Entry 5F88 (X-ray diffraction, 2.48 A resolution); this record covers chains A and B of the 3 polymer chains in the assembly.

Chain A:
Name: Cetuximab Fab light chain
Organism: Mus MUSCULUS, homo sapiens
Notes: antibody fragment or engineered binder
Amino-acid sequence (213 residues; each row starts with the number of its first residue):
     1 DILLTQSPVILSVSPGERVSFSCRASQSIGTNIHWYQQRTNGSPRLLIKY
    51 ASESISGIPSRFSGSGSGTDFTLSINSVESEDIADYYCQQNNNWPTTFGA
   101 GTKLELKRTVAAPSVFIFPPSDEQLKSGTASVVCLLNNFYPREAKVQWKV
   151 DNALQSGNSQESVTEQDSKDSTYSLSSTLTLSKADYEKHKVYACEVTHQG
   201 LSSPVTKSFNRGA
Cystine bridges: C23-C88, C134-C194

Chain B:
Name: Cetuximab Fab heavy chain
Organism: Mus MUSCULUS, homo sapiens
Notes: antibody fragment or engineered binder
Amino-acid sequence (220 residues; numbered 1 to 220; the number before each row is that of its first residue):
     1 QVQLKQSGPGLVQPSQSLSITCTVSGFSLTNYGVHWVRQSPGKGLEWLGV
    51 IWSGGNTDYNTPFTSRLSINKDNSKSQVFFKMNSLQSNDTAIYYCARALT
   101 YYDYEFAYWGQGTLVTVSAASTKGPSVFPLAPSSKSTSGGTAALGCLVKD
   151 YFPEPVTVSWNSGALTSGVHTFPAVLQSSGLYSLSSVVTVPSSSLGTQTY
   201 ICNVNHKPSNTKVDKRVEPK
Not modelled in the structure: 134-137
Cystine bridges: C22-C95, C146-C202
Covalent attachments: N-acetylglucosamine (NAG) linked to N88
From the paper describing this entry:
  - contacts within the chain: T116-E154

Interface between chain A and chain B:
Pairs across the interface - 65 pairs, chain A then chain B:
  Y36(A) with Y104(B); E105(B); F106(B), hydrogen bond (side chain-backbone); W109(B), hydrophobic
  Q38(A) with Q39(B), hydrogen bond; Y94(B), hydrogen bond
  S43(A) with Y94(B); W109(B); G110(B), hydrogen bond (side chain-backbone); Q111(B), hydrogen bond (side chain-backbone)
  P44(A) with Y94(B); W109(B), hydrogen bond (backbone-side chain)
  L46(A) with F106(B); A107(B), hydrophobic
  K49(A) with L99(B); E105(B)
  Y50(A) with D103(B), hydrogen bond; E105(B)
  Y87(A) with Q39(B), hydrogen bond; L45(B), hydrophobic
  Q89(A) with Y104(B), hydrogen bond (side chain-backbone); F106(B)
  N91(A) with D103(B); Y104(B)
  W94(A) with W47(B); Y59(B); T61(B)
  P95(A) with N60(B)
  T96(A) with W47(B); Y104(B)
  F98(A) with L45(B), hydrophobic
  F116(A) with A143(B), hydrophobic
  F118(A) with L130(B); A131(B); A143(B)
  P120(A) with K220(B)
  S121(A) with F128(B); P129(B)
  D122(A) with K220(B)
  E123(A) with V127(B); F128(B); P129(B); K215(B), salt bridge
  Q124(A) with F128(B); K149(B)
  S131(A) with L147(B); K149(B)
  V133(A) with L130(B), hydrophobic
  L135(A) with F172(B), hydrophobic
  N137(A) with H170(B), hydrogen bond; T189(B)
  N138(A) with H170(B), hydrogen bond
  Q160(A) with V175(B); L176(B), hydrogen bond (side chain-backbone); Q177(B)
  E161(A) with V175(B)
  S162(A) with F172(B); P173(B), hydrogen bond (side chain-backbone); V175(B)
  V163(A) with P173(B)
  T164(A) with F172(B)
  S174(A) with H170(B), hydrogen bond; F172(B)
  L175(A) with F172(B)
  S176(A) with F172(B)
Also at the interface, not in a pair above, chain A (38 interface residues in all): H34, G42, I55, D167
Also at the interface, not in a pair above, chain B (41 interface residues in all): V37, E46, G112, S138, T141, L144, T171, V187

In short:
The interface between chain A and chain B involves 38 residues on one side and 41 on the other; the contacts
include 14 hydrogen bonds and 1 salt bridge. Among the polar pairs are E123(A)-K215(B), Y36(A)-F106(B) and
Q38(A)-Q39(B). Covalently linked N-acetylglucosamine: at N88(B). From the paper: contacts within the chain
involving T116(B) and E154(B).
Here chain A is Cetuximab Fab light chain and chain B is Cetuximab Fab heavy chain, both from Mus MUSCULUS,
homo sapiens. Entry 5F88 (Cetuximab Fab in complex with L5Y meditope variant) was determined by X-ray
diffraction, deposited together with 5ETU, 5EUK, 5FF6, 5I2I, 5IOP, 5IR1 and 7 further entries.
